6VSP - chains A and B; structure by X-ray diffraction, 1.90 A resolution.

Chain A (and B):
Molecule: 2,3-butanediol dehydrogenase
Source organism: Serratia marcescens
Notes: EC 1.1.1.-; chain B of this document is another copy of the same molecule, construct and numbering; everything in this record applies to it too
UniProt: H9XP47 (H9XP47_SERMA); residues 2-251 here = UniProt positions 2-251
Sequence (264 residues; each row starts with the number of its first residue; numbers below 1 keep their minus sign (Met-12 is residue -12)):
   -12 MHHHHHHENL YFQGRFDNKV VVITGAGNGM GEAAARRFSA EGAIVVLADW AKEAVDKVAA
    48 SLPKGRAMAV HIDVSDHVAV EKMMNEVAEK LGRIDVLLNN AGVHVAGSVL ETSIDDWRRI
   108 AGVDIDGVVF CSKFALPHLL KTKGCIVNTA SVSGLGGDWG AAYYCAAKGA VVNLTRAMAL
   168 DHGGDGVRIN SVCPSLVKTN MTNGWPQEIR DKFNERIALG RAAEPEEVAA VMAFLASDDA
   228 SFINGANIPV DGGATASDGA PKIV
Disordered / not traced: -12 to 0 (chain B: -12 to -2, 251)
Construct notes: expression tag (-12 to 1); engineered mutation Ala247 (Gln in H9XP47)
Metal / ion sites: Na+: Asn187, Asn190
Small-molecule neighbours:
  - NAD (nicotinamide-adenine-dinucleotide), molecule 1: Gly12, Gly14, Asn15, Gly16, Met17, Gly18, Asp36, Trp37, Ala38, Ile59, Asp60, Val61, Ser62, Asn87, Ala88, Gly89, Val90, Val110, Thr136, Ala137, Ser138, Tyr151, Lys155, Pro181, Ser182, Leu183, Val184, Thr186, Asn187, Met188, Thr189
  - NAD, molecule 2: Asn15, Trp37, Ala38, Lys39, Arg106, Asn187, Asn190
UniProt features mapped onto this chain:
  - active site: Tyr151 (Proton acceptor)
  - binding site (NAD(+)): Asn15, Met17, Asp36, Asp60, Val61, Asn87, Tyr151, Lys155, Val184, Thr186
  - binding site ((R)-acetoin): Ser138, Ser140, Tyr151
  - binding site ((S)-acetoin): Ser138, Tyr151
  - mutagenesis: Val139 (V139Q: Retains 50% of activity with acetoin as substrate; when associated with A-247), Arg197 to Lys199 (Mimics longer alpha6 helix. Retains 3% of activity with acetoin as substrate)
From the paper describing this entry:
  - mutagenesis - Q247A: decreased catalytic activity

How chain A and chain B interact:
Contacting residue pairs - 63 pairs, chain A then chain B:
  Arg2(A) - Phe-1(B)
  Arg24(A) - Asp226(B)  salt bridge
  Arg163(A) - Ala243(B)
  Ala166(A) - Ala205(B)
  Leu167(A) - Ala205(B)
  Leu167(A) - Gly240(B)
  Leu167(A) - Ser244(B)
  Gly170(A) - Ala205(B)
  Gly170(A) - Leu206(B)
  Gly171(A) - Ala205(B)  hydrogen bond (backbone-backbone)
  Ile204(A) - Phe229(B)  hydrophobic
  Ala205(A) - Ala166(B)
  Ala205(A) - Leu167(B)  hydrophobic
  Ala205(A) - Gly171(B)  hydrogen bond (backbone-backbone)
  Ala205(A) - Asn231(B)
  Leu206(A) - Gly170(B)
  Leu206(A) - Ser228(B)
  Leu206(A) - Phe229(B)  hydrophobic
  Arg208(A) - Ser228(B)
  Arg208(A) - Phe229(B)
  Ala209(A) - Phe229(B)
  Ala210(A) - Phe229(B)
  Glu214(A) - Ser228(B)  hydrogen bond
  Glu214(A) - Phe229(B)
  Ala217(A) - Asp226(B)
  Val218(A) - Ile230(B)  hydrophobic
  Phe221(A) - Phe221(B)  hydrophobic
  Asp226(A) - Phe-1(B)
  Asp226(A) - Arg24(B)  salt bridge
  Asp226(A) - Ala217(B)
  Asp226(A) - Val218(B)
  Ser228(A) - Leu206(B)
  Ser228(A) - Arg208(B)
  Ser228(A) - Glu214(B)  hydrogen bond
  Phe229(A) - Ser182(B)
  Phe229(A) - Leu206(B)  hydrophobic
  Phe229(A) - Arg208(B)
  Phe229(A) - Ala209(B)
  Phe229(A) - Ala210(B)  hydrophobic
  Phe229(A) - Glu214(B)
  Phe229(A) - Val237(B)
  Phe229(A) - Asp238(B)  hydrogen bond (backbone-backbone)
  Phe229(A) - Gly239(B)  hydrogen bond (backbone-backbone)
  Ile230(A) - Val218(B)  hydrophobic
  Ile230(A) - Pro236(B)
  Asn231(A) - Ala205(B)
  Asn231(A) - Leu206(B)
  Asn231(A) - Asp238(B)
  Asn231(A) - Gly239(B)  hydrogen bond (side chain-backbone)
  Asn231(A) - Gly240(B)  hydrogen bond (backbone-backbone)
  Gly232(A) - Ala243(B)
  Ile235(A) - Ile235(B)  hydrophobic
  Pro236(A) - Ile230(B)
  Val237(A) - Phe229(B)
  Asp238(A) - Phe229(B)  hydrogen bond (backbone-backbone)
  Asp238(A) - Asn231(B)
  Gly239(A) - Phe229(B)  hydrogen bond (backbone-backbone)
  Gly239(A) - Asn231(B)  hydrogen bond (backbone-side chain)
  Gly240(A) - Leu167(B)
  Gly240(A) - Asn231(B)  hydrogen bond (backbone-backbone)
  Ala243(A) - Arg163(B)
  Ala243(A) - Gly232(B)
  Ser244(A) - Leu167(B)
Other interface residues (no listed pair), chain A (34 interface residues in all): Arg175, Ser182, Ala233
Other interface residues (no listed pair), chain B (34 interface residues in all): Arg175, Ile204, Ala233

In short:
The chain A/chain B interface involves 34 residues from each chain, with 12 hydrogen bonds and 2 salt bridges.
Polar contacts include Arg24(A)-Asp226(B), Glu214(A)-Ser228(B) and Asn231(A)-Gly239(B). Bound to chain A: NAD.
The paper reports that Q247A of chain A reduces catalytic activity.
Both chains are 2,3-butanediol dehydrogenase (Serratia marcescens). Entry 6VSP (Structure of Serratia
marcescens 2,3-butanediol dehydrogenase mutant Q247A) was determined by X-ray diffraction together with 6XEW
and 6XEX from the same study.
